1LHN - chain A; structure by X-ray diffraction, 2.00 A resolution.

== Chain A ==
Molecule: Sex hormone-binding globulin
From: Homo sapiens
Notes: fragment: LG-like 1 domain, Residues 30-218
UniProtKB: P04278 (SHBG_HUMAN); residues 1-189 here correspond to UniProt positions 30-218 (UniProt number = residue number + 29)
Amino-acid sequence (189 residues; each row starts with the number of its first residue):
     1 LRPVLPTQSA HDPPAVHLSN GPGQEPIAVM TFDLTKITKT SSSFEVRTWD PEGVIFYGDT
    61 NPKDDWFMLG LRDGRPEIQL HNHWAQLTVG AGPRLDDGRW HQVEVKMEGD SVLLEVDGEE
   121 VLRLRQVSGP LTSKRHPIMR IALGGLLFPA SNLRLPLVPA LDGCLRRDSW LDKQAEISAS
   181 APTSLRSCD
Unresolved in the structure: 1-12, 135
UniProt features mapped onto this chain:
  - glycosylation: Thr7 (O-linked (GalNAc...) threonine)
Disulfides: Cys164-Cys188
Ion coordination: Ca2+: Asp50, Glu52, Ala160; Zn2+: Asp65, His83, His136
Residues lining bound ligands: 5-alpha-androstane-3-beta,17-alpha-diol (AON): Thr40, Ser41, Ser42, Phe56, Gly58, Asp59, Thr60, Asp65, Trp66, Phe67, Leu80, Asn82, Val105, Lys106, Met107, Val112, Ser128, Leu131, Met139, Ile141, Leu171

== In short ==
Bound to chain A: 5-alpha-androstane-3-beta,17-alpha-diol. Asp50, Glu52 and Ala160 coordinate Ca2+. Asp65,
His83 and His136 coordinate Zn2+.
Chain A is Sex hormone-binding globulin (Homo sapiens); the structure, Crystal structure of the N-terminal
lg-domain of shbg in complex with 5ALPHA-androstane-3beta,17alpha-diol, was determined by X-ray diffraction,
deposited together with 1LHO.
